Entry 3DD5 (X-ray diffraction, 2.60 A resolution); this record covers chain A.

# Chain A
Protein: Cutinase
Organism: Glomerella cingulata
Notes: EC 3.1.1.74
UniProt: P11373 (CUTI_COLGL); residues 31-224 here = UniProt positions 31-224
Chain sequence (201 residues; row label = number of the first residue in the row):
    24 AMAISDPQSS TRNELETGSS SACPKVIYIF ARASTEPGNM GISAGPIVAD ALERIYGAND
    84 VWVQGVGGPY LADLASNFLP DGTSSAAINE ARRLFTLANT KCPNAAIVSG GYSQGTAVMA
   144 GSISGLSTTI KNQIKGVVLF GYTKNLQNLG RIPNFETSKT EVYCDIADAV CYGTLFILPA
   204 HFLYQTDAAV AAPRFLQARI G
Unresolved in the structure: 24-30
Sequence notes: expression tag (24-30)
Swiss-Prot annotation at these positions:
  - active site: Ser136 (Nucleophile), Asp191, His204 (Proton donor/acceptor)
  - site (Transition state stabilizer): Ser57, Gln137
  - mutagenesis: His204 (H204N: Abolishes substrate binding)
Disulfide bonds: Cys46-Cys125, Cys187-Cys194
Glycans and other covalent adducts: diethyl phosphonate (DEP) linked to Ser136
Residues lining bound ligands: diethyl phosphonate (DEP): Ala56, Ser57, Asn100, Tyr135, Gln137, Thr166, Val193, Leu198, Phe199, Ile200

# Overview
Covalently linked diethyl phosphonate: at Ser136. UniProt lists 3 active-site residues and one mutagenesis
site.
Chain A is Cutinase (Glomerella cingulata); the structure, Glomerella cingulata E600-cutinase complex, was
determined by X-ray diffraction (same publication as 3DCN and 3DEA).
